PDB entry 2IG2 | X-ray diffraction, 3.00 A resolution | chains L and H

Chain L:
Molecule: IGG1-lambda kol fab (light chain)
Organism: Homo sapiens
UniProt: P01842 (LAC_HUMAN); aligned to UniProt positions 1-216 over residues 1-214 (the alignment contains insertions or deletions, so no single offset holds)
Chain sequence (216 residues; each row starts with the number of its first residue; a row labelled like 27A-27B holds insertion residues (27A, then the next letters in order)):
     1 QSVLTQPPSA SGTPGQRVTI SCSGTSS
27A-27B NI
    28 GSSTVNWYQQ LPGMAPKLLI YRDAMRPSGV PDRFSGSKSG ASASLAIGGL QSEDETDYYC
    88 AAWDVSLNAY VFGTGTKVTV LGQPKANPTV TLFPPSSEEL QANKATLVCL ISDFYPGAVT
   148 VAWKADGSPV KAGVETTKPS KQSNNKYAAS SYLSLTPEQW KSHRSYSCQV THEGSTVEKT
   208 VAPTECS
Disulfides: Cys22-Cys87, Cys136-Cys195

Chain H:
Molecule: IGG1-lambda kol fab (heavy chain)
Organism: Homo sapiens
UniProt: P01772 (HV3K_HUMAN); aligned to UniProt positions 2-455 over residues 2-447 (the alignment contains insertions or deletions, so no single offset holds)
Chain sequence (455 residues; row label = number of the first residue in the row; a row labelled like 101A-101D holds insertion residues (101A, then the next letters in order)):
     1 EVQLVQSGGG VVQPGRSLRL SCSSSGFIFS SYAMYWVRQA PGKGLEWVAI IWDDGSDQHY
    61 ADSVKGRFTI SRNDSKNTLF LQMDSLRPED TGVYFCARDG G
101A-101D HGFC
   102 SSA
104A-104D SCFG
   105 PDYWGQGTPV TVSSASTKGP SVFPLAPSSK STSGGTAALG CLVKDYFPQP VTVSWNSGAL
   165 TSGVHTFPAV LQSSGLYSLS SVVTVPSSSL GTQTYICNVN HKPSNTKVDK RVEPKSCDKT
   225 HTCPPCPAPE LLGGPSVFLF PPKPKDTLMI SRTPEVTCVV VDVSHEDPQV KFNWYVDGVQ
   285 VHNAKTKPRE QQYNSTYRVV SVLTVLHQNW LDGKEYKCKV SNKALPAPIE KTISKAKGQP
   345 REPQVYTLPP SREEMTKNQV SLTCLVKGFY PSDIAVEWES NGQPENNYKT TPPVLDSDGS
   405 FFLYSKLTVD KSRWQQGNVF SCSVMHEALH NHYTQKSLSL SPG
Not modelled in the structure: 232-447
Disulfides: Cys22-Cys96, Cys101D-Cys104B, Cys145-Cys201
Construct notes: conflict Gln6 (Glu25 in P01772), Ser23 (Ala42 in P01772), Ser24 (Ala43 in P01772), 37 further conflict positions vs the reference (P01772) not listed

Interface between chain L and chain H:
Residue-residue contacts (71):
  Ser30(L) with Ser102(H)
  Thr31(L) with Cys104B(H)
  Asn33(L) with Phe104C(H); Gly104D(H)
  Tyr35(L) with Gly104D(H); Pro105(H), hydrogen bond (side chain-backbone); Trp108(H)
  Gln37(L) with Gln39(H), hydrogen bond
  Gly40(L) with Gln39(H); Phe95(H)
  Ala42(L) with Phe95(H), hydrophobic; Gln110(H)
  Pro43(L) with Phe95(H); Trp108(H), hydrophobic
  Leu45(L) with Pro105(H); Asp106(H)
  Tyr48(L) with Phe104C(H), hydrophobic
  Arg49(L) with Phe104C(H)
  Tyr86(L) with Gln39(H); Gly44(H); Leu45(H)
  Trp90(L) with Ile50(H), hydrophobic; Cys101D(H), hydrophobic; Cys104B(H), hydrophobic
  Val92(L) with Ser103(H)
  Asn95(L) with His59(H)
  Ala96(L) with Trp47(H), hydrophobic
  Tyr97(L) with Trp47(H); Gly104D(H); Pro105(H)
  Phe99(L) with Val37(H), hydrophobic; Leu45(H); Trp47(H); Trp108(H), hydrophobic
  Phe120(L) with Leu129(H), hydrophobic; Ala142(H); Val186(H), hydrophobic
  Ser123(L) with Phe127(H); Pro128(H), hydrogen bond (side chain-backbone)
  Glu125(L) with Pro128(H); Lys214(H), salt bridge
  Glu126(L) with Phe127(H); Lys148(H), salt bridge
  Lys131(L) with Lys148(H)
  Thr133(L) with Leu146(H); Lys148(H)
  Val135(L) with Ser184(H)
  Leu137(L) with Phe171(H), hydrophobic; Val186(H), hydrophobic
  Ile138(L) with Phe171(H)
  Ser139(L) with Phe171(H)
  Glu162(L) with Val174(H); Leu175(H); Gln176(H); Ser177(H), hydrogen bond (side chain-backbone)
  Thr164(L) with Val174(H)
  Gln169(L) with His169(H), hydrogen bond
  Ala176(L) with Phe171(H)
  Ser177(L) with Phe171(H)
  Tyr179(L) with Leu146(H), hydrophobic; Val174(H), hydrophobic; Ser182(H); Leu183(H), hydrogen bond (side chain-backbone); Ser184(H), hydrogen bond
  Lys206(L) with Thr136(H)
  Thr207(L) with Lys134(H), hydrogen bond (backbone-side chain)
  Glu212(L) with Ser132(H), hydrogen bond; Ser133(H), hydrogen bond; Lys219(H); Cys221(H), hydrogen bond (backbone-side chain)
  Cys213(L) with Cys221(H), disulfide
Also at the interface, not in a pair above, chain L (46 interface residues in all): Met41, Lys44, Gly100, Pro121, Ala129, Thr163, Ser167, Ala175
Also at the interface, not in a pair above, chain H (52 interface residues in all): Tyr35, Lys43, Glu46, Trp52, Val93, Val126, Ala130, Leu143, Pro172, Ala173, Ser220
Disulfides between the chains: Cys213(L)-Cys221(H)

Summary:
46 residues of chain L and 52 residues of chain H are in contact; the contacts include 1 disulfide bond, 11
hydrogen bonds and 2 salt bridges. Polar contacts include Glu125(L)-Lys214(H), Glu126(L)-Lys148(H) and
Tyr35(L)-Pro105(H).
Chain L is IGG1-lambda kol fab (light chain) and chain H is IGG1-lambda kol fab (heavy chain), both from Homo
sapiens; the structure, Dir primaerstruktur des kristallisierbaren monoklonalen immunoglobulins IGG1 kol. II.
aminosaeuresequenz der L-kette, lambda-typ, subgruppe I (german), was determined by X-ray diffraction,
deposited together with 2FB4.
